Entry 9B8T (electron microscopy, 2.95 A resolution); this record covers chains A and C of the 6 polymer chains in the assembly.

# Chain A
Molecule: DNA polymerase epsilon catalytic subunit
Source organism: Homo sapiens
Notes: EC 2.7.7.7
UniProt: Q9Y5S4 (Q9Y5S4_HUMAN); numbering as in UniProt (aligned over 1-2286)
Sequence (2286 residues; numbered 1 to 2286; the number before each row is that of its first residue):
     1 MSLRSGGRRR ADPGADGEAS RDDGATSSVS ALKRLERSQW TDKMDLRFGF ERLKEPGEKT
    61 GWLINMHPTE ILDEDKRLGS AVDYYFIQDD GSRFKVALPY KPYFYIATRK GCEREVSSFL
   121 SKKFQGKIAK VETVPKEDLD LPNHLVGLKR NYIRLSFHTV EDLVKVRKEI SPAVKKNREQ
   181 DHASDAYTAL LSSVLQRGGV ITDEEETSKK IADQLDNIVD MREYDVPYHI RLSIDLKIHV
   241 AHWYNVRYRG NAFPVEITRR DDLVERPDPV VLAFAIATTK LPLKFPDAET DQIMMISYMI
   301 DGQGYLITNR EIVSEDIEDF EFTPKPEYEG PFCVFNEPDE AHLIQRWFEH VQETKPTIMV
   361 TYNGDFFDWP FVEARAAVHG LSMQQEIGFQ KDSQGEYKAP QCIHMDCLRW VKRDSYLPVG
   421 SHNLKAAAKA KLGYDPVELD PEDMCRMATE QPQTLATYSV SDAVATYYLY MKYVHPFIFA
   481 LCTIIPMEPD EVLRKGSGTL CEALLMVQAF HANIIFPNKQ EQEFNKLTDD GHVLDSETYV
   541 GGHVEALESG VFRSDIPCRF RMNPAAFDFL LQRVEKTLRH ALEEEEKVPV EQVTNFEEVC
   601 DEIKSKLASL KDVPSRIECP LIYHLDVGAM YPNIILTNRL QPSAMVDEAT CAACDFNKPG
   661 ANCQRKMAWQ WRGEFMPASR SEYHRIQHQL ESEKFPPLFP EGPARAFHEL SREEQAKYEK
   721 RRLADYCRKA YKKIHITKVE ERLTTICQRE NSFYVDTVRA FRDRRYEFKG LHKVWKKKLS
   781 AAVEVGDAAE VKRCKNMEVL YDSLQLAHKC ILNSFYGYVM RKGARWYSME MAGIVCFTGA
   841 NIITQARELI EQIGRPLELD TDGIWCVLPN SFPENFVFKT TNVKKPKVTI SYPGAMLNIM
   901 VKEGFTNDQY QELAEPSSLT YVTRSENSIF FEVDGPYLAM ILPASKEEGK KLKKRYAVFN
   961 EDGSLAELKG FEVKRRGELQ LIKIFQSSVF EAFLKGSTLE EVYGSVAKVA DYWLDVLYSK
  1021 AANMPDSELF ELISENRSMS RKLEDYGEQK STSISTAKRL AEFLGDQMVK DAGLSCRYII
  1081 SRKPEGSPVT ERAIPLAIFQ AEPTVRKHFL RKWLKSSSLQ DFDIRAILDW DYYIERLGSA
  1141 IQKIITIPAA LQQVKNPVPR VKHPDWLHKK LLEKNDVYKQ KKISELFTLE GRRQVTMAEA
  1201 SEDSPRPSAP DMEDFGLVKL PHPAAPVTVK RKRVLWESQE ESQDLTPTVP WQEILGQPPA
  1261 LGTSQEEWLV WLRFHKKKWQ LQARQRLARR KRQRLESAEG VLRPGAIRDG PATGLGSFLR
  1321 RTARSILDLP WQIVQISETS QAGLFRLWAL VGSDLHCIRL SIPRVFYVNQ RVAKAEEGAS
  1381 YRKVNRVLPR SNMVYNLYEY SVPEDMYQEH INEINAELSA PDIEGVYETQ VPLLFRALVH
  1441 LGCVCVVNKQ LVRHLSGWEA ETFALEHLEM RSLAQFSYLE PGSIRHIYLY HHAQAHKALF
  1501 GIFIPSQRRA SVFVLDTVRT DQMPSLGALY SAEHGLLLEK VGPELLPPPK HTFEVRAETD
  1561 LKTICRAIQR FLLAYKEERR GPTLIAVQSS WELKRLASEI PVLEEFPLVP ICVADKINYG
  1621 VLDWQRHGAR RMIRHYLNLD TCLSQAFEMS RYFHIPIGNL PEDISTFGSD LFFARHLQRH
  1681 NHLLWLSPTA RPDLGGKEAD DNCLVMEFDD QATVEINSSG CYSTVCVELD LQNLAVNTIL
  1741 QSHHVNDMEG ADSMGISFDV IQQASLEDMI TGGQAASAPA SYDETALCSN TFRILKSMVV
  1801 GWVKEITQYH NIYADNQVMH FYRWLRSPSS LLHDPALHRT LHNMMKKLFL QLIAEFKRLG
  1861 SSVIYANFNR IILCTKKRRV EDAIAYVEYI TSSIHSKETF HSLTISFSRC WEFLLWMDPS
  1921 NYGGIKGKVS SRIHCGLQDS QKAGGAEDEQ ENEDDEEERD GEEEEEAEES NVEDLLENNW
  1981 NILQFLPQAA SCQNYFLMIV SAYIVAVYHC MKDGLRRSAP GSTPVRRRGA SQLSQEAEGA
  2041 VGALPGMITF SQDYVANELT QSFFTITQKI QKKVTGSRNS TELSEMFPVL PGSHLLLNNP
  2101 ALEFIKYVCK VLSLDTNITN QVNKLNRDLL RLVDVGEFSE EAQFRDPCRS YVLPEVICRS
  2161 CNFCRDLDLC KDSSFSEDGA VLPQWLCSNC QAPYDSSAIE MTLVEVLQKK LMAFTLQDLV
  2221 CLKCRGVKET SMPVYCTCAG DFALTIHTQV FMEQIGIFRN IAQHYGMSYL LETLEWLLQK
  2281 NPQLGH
Unresolved in the structure: 1-23, 183-211, 1199-2286
Construct notes: engineered mutation Ala275 (Asp in Q9Y5S4), Ala277 (Glu in Q9Y5S4)
Metal / ion sites: Mg2+: Asp626, Val627, Asp862 (together with dTTP); 4Fe-4S cluster Fe: Cys651, Cys654, Cys663, Cys747
Residues lining bound ligands:
  - 4Fe-4S cluster (SF4): Thr650, Cys651, Cys654, Phe656, Asn657, Cys663, Gln664, Cys747, Arg749
  - dTTP (TTP): Tyr416, Asp626, Val627, Gly628, Ala629, Met630, Tyr631, Pro632, Arg765, Lys769, Lys809, Asn813, Tyr816, Thr861, Asp862
What the authors report for this chain:
  - 4Fe-4S cluster coordination: Cys651, Cys654, Cys663, Cys747
  - binding site for dTTP: Tyr416, Ala629, Tyr631, Arg765, Lys769, Lys809, Asn813
  - Mg2+ coordination: Asp626, Val627, Asp862
  - binding site for Template DNA: Ser497, Thr499, Gly541, Lys732, Arg821, Lys953, Thr1090
  - binding site for Primer DNA: Lys733, His735, Tyr956, Lys974, Arg976, Tyr1046
  - disease-associated variants - R685W: unchanged catalytic activity on PCNA
  - mutagenesis - R685W: unchanged catalytic activity on PCNA
  - mutagenesis - H684A/R685A/Q689A/Y726A/K729A: abolished catalytic activity

# Chain C
Molecule: Proliferating cell nuclear antigen
Source organism: Homo sapiens
UniProt: P12004 (PCNA_HUMAN); residues 1-261 here = UniProt positions 1-261
Sequence (261 residues; each row starts with the number of its first residue):
     1 MFEARLVQGS ILKKVLEALK DLINEACWDI SSSGVNLQSM DSSHVSLVQL TLRSEGFDTY
    61 RCDRNLAMGV NLTSMSKILK CAGNEDIITL RAEDNADTLA LVFEAPNQEK VSDYEMKLMD
   121 LDVEQLGIPE QEYSCVVKMP SGEFARICRD LSHIGDAVVI SCAKDGVKFS ASGELGNGNI
   181 KLSQTSNVDK EEEAVTIEMN EPVQLTFALR YLNFFTKATP LSSTVTLSMS ADVPLVVEYK
   241 IADMGHLKYY LAPKIEDEEG S
Swiss-Prot annotation at these positions:
  - DNA-binding region: Arg61 to Lys80
  - modified residue: Lys14 (N6-acetyllysine), Lys77 (N6-acetyllysine), Lys80 (N6-acetyllysine), Tyr211 (Phosphotyrosine), Lys248 (N6-acetyllysine)
  - cross-link (Glycyl lysine isopeptide (Lys-Gly)): Lys164 (interchain with G-Cter in SUMO2), Lys254 (interchain with G-Cter in SUMO2)
  - natural variant: Ser228 (S228I: In ATLD2)
  - mutagenesis: Lys13 (K13R: Inhibits acetylation, recruitment to DNA damage sites, inducible ubiquitination and protein degradation, DNA replication and repair synthesis efficiencies, but homotrimer formation, nuclear ...), Lys14 (K14R: Inhibits acetylation, recruitment to DNA damage sites, inducible ubiquitination and protein degradation, DNA replication and repair synthesis efficiencies, but homotrimer formation, nuclear ...), Lys20 (K20R: Inhibits acetylation, recruitment to DNA damage sites, inducible ubiquitination and protein degradation, DNA replication and repair synthesis efficiencies, but homotrimer formation, nuclear ...), Met40 (M40A: Complete loss of interaction with UHRF2), Ser43 to Val45 (No effect on POLD3-binding. Impairs binding to ALKBH2), Lys77 (K77A: Inhibits recruitment to DNA damage sites, but nuclear localization is similar as the wild-type; in association with A-80 ...), Lys80 (K80A: Inhibits recruitment to DNA damage sites, but nuclear localization is similar as the wild-type; in association with A-77 ...), Gln125 to Ile128 (Strong decrease in POLD3-binding. Impairs binding to ALKBH2), Ile128 (I128A: Complete loss of interaction with UHRF2), Lys164 (K164R: Abolishes ubiquitination. No effect on interaction with SHPRH), Val188 to Lys190 (No effect on POLD3-binding. No effect on ALKBH2-binding), Tyr211 (Y211F: Alters chromatin-associated PCNA stability and its function in DNA replication and repair), 3 further mutagenesis entries in UniProt
What the authors report for this chain:
  - binding site for Template DNA: Lys14, Lys80, Arg210
  - binding site for Primer DNA: Lys20, Asn84, Arg146, Arg149, Lys217

# Chain A / chain C interface
Pairs across the interface (5):
  Glu1085(A) - Ser43(C)
  Glu1085(A) - Arg210(C)  hydrogen bond (backbone-side chain)
  Gly1086(A) - Arg210(C)
  Ser1117(A) - Ile255(C)  hydrogen bond (side chain-backbone)
  Ser1117(A) - Asp257(C)  hydrogen bond (side chain-backbone)
Interface residues without a listed pair, chain A (5 interface residues in all): Arg1082, Ser1118
Interface residues without a listed pair, chain C (5 interface residues in all): Glu256
The authors on this interface:
  - specific contacts: Ser1117(A)-Ile255(C) (hydrogen bond)

# Overview
Chain A and chain C each contribute 5 residues to their interface; the contacts include 3 hydrogen bonds.
Polar contacts include Glu1085(A)-Arg210(C), Ser1117(A)-Ile255(C) and Ser1117(A)-Asp257(C). The paper
describes a hydrogen bond between Ser1117(A) and Ile255(C). The paper reports a binding site for Primer DNA at
Lys733(A), His735(A) and Lys20(C) among others; H684A/R685A/Q689A/Y726A/K729A of chain A abolish catalytic
activity.
Chain A is DNA polymerase epsilon catalytic subunit and chain C is Proliferating cell nuclear antigen, both
from Homo sapiens; the structure, Human polymerase epsilon bound to PCNA and DNA in the nucleotide bound
state, was determined by electron microscopy together with 9B8S from the same study.
